Entry 8OM7 (electron microscopy, 3.74 A resolution); this record covers chains A and E of the 6 polymer chains in the assembly.

# Chain A (and E)
Protein: Lon protease homolog, mitochondrial
From: Homo sapiens
Notes: EC 3.4.21.53; chain E of this document is another copy of the same molecule, construct and numbering; everything in this record applies to it too
UniProtKB: P36776 (LONM_HUMAN); numbering as in UniProt (aligned over 115-959)
Amino-acid sequence (869 residues; row label = number of the first residue in the row):
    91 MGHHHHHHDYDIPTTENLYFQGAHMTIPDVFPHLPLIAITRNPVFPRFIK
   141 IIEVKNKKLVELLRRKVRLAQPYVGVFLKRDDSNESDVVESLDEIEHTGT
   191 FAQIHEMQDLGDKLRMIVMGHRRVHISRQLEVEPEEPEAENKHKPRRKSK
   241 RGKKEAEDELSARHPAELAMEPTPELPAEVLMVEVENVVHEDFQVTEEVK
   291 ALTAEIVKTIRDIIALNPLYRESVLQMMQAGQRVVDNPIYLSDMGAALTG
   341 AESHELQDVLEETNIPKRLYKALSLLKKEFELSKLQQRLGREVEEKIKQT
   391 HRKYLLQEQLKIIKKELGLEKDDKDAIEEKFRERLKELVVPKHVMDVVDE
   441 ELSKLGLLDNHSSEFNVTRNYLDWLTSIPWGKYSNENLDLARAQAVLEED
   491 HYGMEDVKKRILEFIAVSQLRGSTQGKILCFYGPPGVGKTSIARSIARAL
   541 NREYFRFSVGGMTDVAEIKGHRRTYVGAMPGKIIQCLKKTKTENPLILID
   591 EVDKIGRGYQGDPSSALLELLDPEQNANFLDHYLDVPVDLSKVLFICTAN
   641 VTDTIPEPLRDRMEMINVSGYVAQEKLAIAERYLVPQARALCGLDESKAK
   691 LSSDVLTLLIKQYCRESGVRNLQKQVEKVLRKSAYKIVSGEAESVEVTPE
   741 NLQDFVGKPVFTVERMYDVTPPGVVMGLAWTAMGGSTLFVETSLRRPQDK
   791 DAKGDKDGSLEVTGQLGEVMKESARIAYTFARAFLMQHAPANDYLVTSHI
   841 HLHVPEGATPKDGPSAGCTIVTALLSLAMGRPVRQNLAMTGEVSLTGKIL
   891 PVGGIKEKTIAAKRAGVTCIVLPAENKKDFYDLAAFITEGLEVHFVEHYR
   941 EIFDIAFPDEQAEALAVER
Disordered / not traced: 91-122, 222-271, 949-959
Sequence notes: initiating methionine (91); expression tag (92-114); engineered mutation Glu186 (Tyr in P36776)
Residues lining bound ligands: ADP (adenosine-5'-diphosphate): Asp490, His491, Tyr492, Met494, Pro524, Pro525, Gly526, Val527, Gly528, Lys529, Thr530, Ser531, Tyr661, Ile669, Tyr673, Leu674, Gln677, Val709, Arg710, Gln713
UniProt features mapped onto this chain:
  - active site: Ser855, Lys898
  - binding site (ATP): Gly523 to Thr530
From the paper describing this entry:
  - mutagenesis - Y186E: decreased catalytic activity on beta-casein
  - mutagenesis - Y186E: abolished catalytic activity on TFAM
  - mutagenesis - Y186E: decreased catalytic activity on ATPase
  - mutagenesis - Y186E (at least 2 degC): decreased stability
  - post-translational modification sites: Ser173, Ser181, Tyr394 (citing earlier work)
  - mutagenesis - Y186E: decreased catalytic activity on glutaryl-Ala-Ala-Phe-MNA
  - catalytic residues: Ser855, Lys898 (citing earlier work)

# How chain A and chain E interact
Residue-residue contacts (17; chain A residue first):
  Thr286(A) with Arg131(E)
  Glu287(A) with Arg131(E), salt bridge; Lys169(E), salt bridge; Asp171(E); Ser343(E)
  Glu288(A) with Gly340(E); Ala341(E); Glu342(E), hydrogen bond (side chain-backbone)
  Lys290(A) with Arg131(E)
  Gly321(A) with Lys145(E), hydrogen bond (backbone-side chain)
  Gln322(A) with Lys145(E), hydrogen bond (backbone-side chain)
  Arg323(A) with Lys145(E)
  Glu342(A) with Tyr394(E), hydrogen bond
  Tyr360(A) with Gly380(E); Val383(E)
  Lys368(A) with Ile387(E)
  Gln376(A) with Ile402(E)
Other interface residues (no listed pair), chain E (15 interface residues in all): Glu369, Leu379

# In short
Chain A and chain E form an interface of 11 and 15 residues respectively; the contacts include 4 hydrogen
bonds and 2 salt bridges. Polar pairs include Glu287(A)-Arg131(E), Glu287(A)-Lys169(E) and
Glu288(A)-Glu342(E). Chain A binds ADP. From the paper: catalytic residues Ser855(A) and Lys898(A); Y186E of
chain A reduces catalytic activity on beta-casein.
Chain A and chain E are both Lon protease homolog, mitochondrial (Homo sapiens); the structure, Human
Mitochondrial Lon Y186E Mutant ADP Bound, was determined by electron microscopy together with 8OVF, 8OVG, 8OKA
and 8OJL from the same study.
